Entry 3P33 (X-ray diffraction, 2.30 A resolution); this record covers chains A and B.

# Chain A
Name: Insulin
UniProt: P01308 (INS_HUMAN); residues 1-21 here correspond to UniProt positions 90-110 (UniProt number = residue number + 89)
Sequence (21 residues; each row starts with the number of its first residue):
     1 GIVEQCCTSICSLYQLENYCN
Disulfides: C6-C11
Small-molecule neighbours: phenol (IPH): C6, S9, I10, C11, L16

# Chain B
Name: Insulin
UniProt: P01308 (INS_HUMAN); residues 1-30 here correspond to UniProt positions 25-54 (UniProt number = residue number + 24)
Sequence (30 residues; row label = number of the first residue in the row):
     1 FVNQHLCGSHLVEALYLVCGERGFFYTPKT
Bound ions: Zn2+ near H10 (its only coordinating residue here)
Small-molecule neighbours: phenol (IPH): H5, L6, C7, H10, L11, A14

# Chain A / chain B interface
Inter-chain disulfides: C7(A)-C7(B), C20(A)-C19(B)
Contacting residue pairs (24):
  I2(A) - L11(B)  hydrophobic
  I2(A) - L15(B)  hydrophobic
  V3(A) - Q4(B)
  V3(A) - Y26(B)
  E4(A) - K29(B)
  E4(A) - T30(B)
  C6(A) - C7(B)
  C6(A) - L11(B)  hydrophobic
  C7(A) - C7(B)  disulfide
  L13(A) - V18(B)  hydrophobic
  L16(A) - A14(B)  hydrophobic
  L16(A) - L15(B)
  E17(A) - V18(B)
  Y19(A) - L15(B)  hydrophobic
  Y19(A) - F24(B)
  Y19(A) - F25(B)  hydrogen bond (backbone-backbone)
  C20(A) - V18(B)  hydrophobic
  C20(A) - C19(B)  disulfide
  C20(A) - G23(B)
  C20(A) - F25(B)
  N21(A) - R22(B)  hydrogen bond (side chain-backbone)
  N21(A) - G23(B)  hydrogen bond (side chain-backbone)
  N21(A) - F24(B)
  N21(A) - F25(B)
Interface residues without a listed pair, chain A (12 interface residues in all): N18
Interface residues without a listed pair, chain B (15 interface residues in all): G8

# Overview
The interface between chain A and chain B involves 12 residues on one side and 15 on the other, with 2
disulfide bonds and 3 hydrogen bonds. Polar contacts include N21(A)-R22(B), N21(A)-G23(B) and Y19(A)-F25(B).
Phenol is bound between chain A and chain B.
Here chain A is Insulin and chain B is Insulin. Entry 3P33 (Insulin fibrillation is the Janus face of induced
fit. A chiral clamp stabilizes the native state ...) was determined by X-ray diffraction.
